4GDA - chains A and B; structure by X-ray diffraction, 1.00 A resolution.

[Chain A (and B)]
Protein: Streptavidin
Organism: Streptomyces avidinii
Notes: chain B of this document is another copy of the same molecule, construct and numbering; everything in this record applies to it too
UniProtKB: P22629 (SAV_STRAV); the construct has insertions or renumbered stretches relative to UniProt, so the offset changes along the chain: 50-135 = UniProt 74-159; 205-208 = UniProt 160-163; 213-249 = UniProt 37-73
Amino-acid sequence (131 residues; numbered 50 to 249; 69 numbers in that range are skipped by the numbering (no residue carries them; nothing is unmodelled there); the number before each row is that of its first residue):
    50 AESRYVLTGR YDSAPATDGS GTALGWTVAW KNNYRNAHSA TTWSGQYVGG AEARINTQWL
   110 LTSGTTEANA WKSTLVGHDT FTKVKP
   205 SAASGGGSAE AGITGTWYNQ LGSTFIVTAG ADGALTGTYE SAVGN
Disordered / not traced: 205-211 (chain B: 205-212)
Differences from the reference sequence: linker (209-212)
Small-molecule neighbours: biotin (BTN): W79, A86, S88, T90, W92, W108, L110, D128, N223, L225, S227, Y243, S245, V247, G248, N249
Curated features (UniProtKB/Swiss-Prot):
  - motif: R59 to D61 (Cell attachment site)
  - binding site (biotin): Y54, W92, W108, W120, Y243
What the authors report for this chain:
  - contacts within the chain: E51-N81 (hydrogen bond)
  - conformationally variable residues (loop rearrangement): A50 to S52
  - binding site for biotin: W79, D128 (from molecular simulation)

[Chain A / chain B interface]
Residue-residue contacts - 89 pairs, chain A then chain B:
  V55(A) - R59(B)
  T57(A) - T57(B)  hydrogen bond
  T57(A) - G58(B)  hydrogen bond (side chain-backbone)
  T57(A) - R59(B)
  G58(A) - T57(B)  hydrogen bond (backbone-side chain)
  R59(A) - V55(B)
  R59(A) - T57(B)
  R59(A) - T76(B)
  R59(A) - A78(B)
  Y60(A) - A78(B)
  D61(A) - A78(B)
  D61(A) - K80(B)
  D61(A) - N85(B)  hydrogen bond
  D61(A) - H87(B)  salt bridge
  S62(A) - K80(B)  hydrogen bond
  A63(A) - K80(B)
  A63(A) - N85(B)  hydrogen bond (backbone-side chain)
  A63(A) - H87(B)
  P64(A) - H87(B)
  A65(A) - H87(B)
  G68(A) - T115(B)
  S69(A) - T114(B)
  G70(A) - G113(B)
  G70(A) - T114(B)  hydrogen bond (backbone-backbone)
  A72(A) - S88(B)
  A72(A) - A89(B)
  A72(A) - T111(B)
  L73(A) - A89(B)
  G74(A) - T76(B)
  G74(A) - T91(B)
  W75(A) - T76(B)  hydrogen bond (backbone-side chain)
  T76(A) - R59(B)
  T76(A) - G74(B)  hydrogen bond (side chain-backbone)
  T76(A) - W75(B)  hydrogen bond (side chain-backbone)
  A78(A) - R59(B)
  A78(A) - Y60(B)
  K80(A) - D61(B)
  K80(A) - S62(B)
  K80(A) - A63(B)
  N85(A) - D61(B)  hydrogen bond
  N85(A) - A63(B)  hydrogen bond (side chain-backbone)
  H87(A) - D61(B)  salt bridge
  H87(A) - A63(B)
  H87(A) - P64(B)
  H87(A) - A65(B)  hydrogen bond (side chain-backbone)
  S88(A) - A72(B)
  A89(A) - A72(B)
  A89(A) - L73(B)
  A89(A) - S93(B)
  T91(A) - G74(B)
  T91(A) - T91(B)  hydrogen bond
  T91(A) - W92(B)
  T91(A) - S93(B)
  W92(A) - T91(B)
  S93(A) - A89(B)
  S93(A) - T91(B)
  S93(A) - L109(B)  hydrogen bond (side chain-backbone)
  S93(A) - T111(B)  hydrogen bond
  G94(A) - T111(B)  hydrogen bond (backbone-side chain)
  Q95(A) - T111(B)
  Q95(A) - S112(B)  hydrogen bond (side chain-backbone)
  Q95(A) - G113(B)
  Q95(A) - T114(B)  hydrogen bond (side chain-backbone)
  Q95(A) - S122(B)
  V97(A) - E116(B)
  Q107(A) - L109(B)
  Q107(A) - T123(B)  hydrogen bond
  W108(A) - L109(B)
  L109(A) - S93(B)  hydrogen bond (backbone-side chain)
  L109(A) - Q107(B)
  L109(A) - W108(B)
  L109(A) - L109(B)  hydrophobic
  T111(A) - A72(B)
  T111(A) - S93(B)  hydrogen bond
  T111(A) - G94(B)  hydrogen bond (side chain-backbone)
  T111(A) - Q95(B)
  S112(A) - Q95(B)  hydrogen bond (backbone-side chain)
  G113(A) - S69(B)
  G113(A) - G70(B)
  G113(A) - A72(B)
  G113(A) - Q95(B)
  T114(A) - S69(B)
  T114(A) - G70(B)  hydrogen bond (backbone-backbone)
  T114(A) - Q95(B)  hydrogen bond (backbone-side chain)
  T115(A) - G68(B)
  T115(A) - S69(B)
  E116(A) - V97(B)
  S122(A) - Q95(B)
  T123(A) - Q107(B)  hydrogen bond
Also at the interface, not in a pair above, chain A (44 interface residues in all): V77, L110, A119
Also at the interface, not in a pair above, chain B (46 interface residues in all): D67, V77, L110, A119, D236

[In short]
44 residues of chain A face 46 of chain B across their interface; the contacts include 27 hydrogen bonds and 2
salt bridges. Polar pairs include D61(A)-H87(B), T57(A)-T57(B) and T57(A)-G58(B). Ligands of chain A: biotin.
From the paper: a binding site for biotin at W79(A) and D128(A); conformational variability at A50(A).
Chain A and chain B are both Streptavidin (Streptomyces avidinii); the structure, Circular Permuted
Streptavidin A50/N49, was determined by X-ray diffraction (same publication as 4GD9).
